Entry 7AH9 (electron microscopy, 3.30 A resolution); this record covers chains 4K and 4Q of the 153 polymer chains in the assembly.

Chain 4K (and 4Q):
Molecule: Protein PrgI
From: Salmonella enterica subsp. enterica serovar Typhimurium str. LT2
Notes: chain 4Q of this document is another copy of the same molecule, construct and numbering; everything in this record applies to it too
Reference sequence: P41784 (PRGI_SALTY); residues 1-80 here = UniProt positions 1-80
Sequence (80 residues; numbered 1 to 80; the number before each row is that of its first residue):
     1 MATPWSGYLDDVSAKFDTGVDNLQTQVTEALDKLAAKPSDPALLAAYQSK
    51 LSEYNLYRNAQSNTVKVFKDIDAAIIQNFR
Not modelled in the structure: 1-3

Interface between chain 4K and chain 4Q:
Pairs across the interface - 28 pairs, chain 4K then chain 4Q:
  Gly19(4K) - Trp5(4Q)  hydrogen bond (backbone-side chain)
  Val20(4K) - Trp5(4Q)
  Asp21(4K) - Trp5(4Q)
  Asn22(4K) - Trp5(4Q)
  Leu23(4K) - Trp5(4Q)  hydrophobic
  Gln26(4K) - Pro4(4Q)
  Gln26(4K) - Trp5(4Q)  hydrogen bond (side chain-backbone)
  Pro41(4K) - Arg58(4Q)  hydrogen bond (backbone-side chain)
  Ala42(4K) - Arg58(4Q)
  Gln48(4K) - Ser62(4Q)  hydrogen bond (side chain-backbone)
  Gln48(4K) - Val65(4Q)
  Gln48(4K) - Lys66(4Q)
  Lys50(4K) - Trp5(4Q)
  Lys50(4K) - Asp10(4Q)  salt bridge
  Ser52(4K) - Leu9(4Q)
  Ser52(4K) - Lys69(4Q)
  Glu53(4K) - Trp5(4Q)
  Glu53(4K) - Gly7(4Q)
  Glu53(4K) - Tyr8(4Q)  hydrogen bond (side chain-backbone)
  Glu53(4K) - Leu9(4Q)  hydrogen bond (side chain-backbone)
  Leu56(4K) - Lys69(4Q)
  Leu56(4K) - Asp72(4Q)
  Leu56(4K) - Ala73(4Q)
  Leu56(4K) - Ile76(4Q)  hydrophobic
  Asn59(4K) - Ile76(4Q)
  Ala60(4K) - Ile76(4Q)
  Asn63(4K) - Ile76(4Q)
  Asn63(4K) - Arg80(4Q)
Other interface residues (no listed pair), chain 4K (21 interface residues in all): Ala45, Ser49, Asn55, Thr64, Val67
Other interface residues (no listed pair), chain 4Q (18 interface residues in all): Tyr54, Gln61, Phe79

In short:
The interface between chain 4K and chain 4Q involves 21 residues on one side and 18 on the other; the contacts
include 6 hydrogen bonds and 1 salt bridge. Among the polar pairs are Lys50(4K)-Asp10(4Q), Gly19(4K)-Trp5(4Q)
and Gln26(4K)-Trp5(4Q).
Both chains are Protein PrgI (Salmonella enterica subsp. enterica serovar Typhimurium str. LT2). Entry 7AH9
(Substrate-engaged type 3 secretion system needle complex from Salmonella enterica typhimurium - SpaR state 1)
was determined by electron microscopy (same publication as 7AGX and 7AHI).
